Entry 9OGU (electron microscopy, 3.20 A resolution); this record covers chains M and L of the 18 polymer chains in the assembly.

[Chain M]
Name: 3BNC117 Fab heavy chain
Source organism: Homo sapiens
Notes: antibody fragment or engineered binder
Sequence (226 residues; row label = number of the first residue in the row):
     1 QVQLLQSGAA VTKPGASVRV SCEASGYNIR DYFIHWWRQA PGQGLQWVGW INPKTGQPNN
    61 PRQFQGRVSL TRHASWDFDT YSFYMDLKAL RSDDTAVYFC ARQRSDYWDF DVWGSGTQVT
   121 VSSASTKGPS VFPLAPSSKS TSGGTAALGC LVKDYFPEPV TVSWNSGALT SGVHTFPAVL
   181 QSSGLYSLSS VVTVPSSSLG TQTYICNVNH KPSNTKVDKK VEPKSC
Unresolved in the structure: 122-226
Disulfide bonds: Cys22-Cys100

[Chain L]
Name: 3BNC117 Fab light chain
Source organism: Homo sapiens
Notes: antibody fragment or engineered binder
Sequence (206 residues; each row starts with the number of its first residue; note: 8 numbers in that range are skipped by the numbering (no residue carries them; nothing is unmodelled there)):
     1 DIQMTQSPSS LSASVGDTVT ITCQANG
    32 YLNWYQQRRG KAPKLLIYDG SKLERGVPSR FSGRRWGQEY NLTINNLQPE DIATYFCQVY
    96 EFVVPGTRLD LKRTVAAPSV FIFPPSDEQL KSGTASVVCL LNNFYPREAK VQWKVDNALQ
   156 SGNSQESVTE QDSKDSTYSL SSTLTLSKAD YEKHKVYACE VTHQGLSSPV TKSFNRGEC
Unresolved in the structure: 107-214
Disulfide bonds: Cys23-Cys88

[How chain M and chain L interact]
Residue-residue contacts (33):
  Trp37(M) with Tyr91(L); Glu96(L); Val98(L), hydrophobic
  Gln39(M) with Gln38(L), hydrogen bond
  Gly44(M) with Pro100(L)
  Leu45(M) with Phe87(L), hydrophobic; Val98(L)
  Trp47(M) with Glu96(L)
  Phe99(M) with Gly41(L); Ala43(L), hydrophobic
  Arg104(M) with Leu46(L); Glu55(L), salt bridge
  Asp106(M) with Tyr91(L)
  Tyr107(M) with Tyr32(L), hydrophobic; Asn34(L); Asp50(L); Lys53(L), hydrogen bond
  Trp108(M) with Asn34(L); Tyr36(L), hydrogen bond (backbone-side chain); Gln89(L), hydrogen bond (backbone-side chain); Tyr91(L); Glu96(L)
  Asp109(M) with Asn34(L); Tyr36(L); Leu46(L); Tyr49(L)
  Phe110(M) with Tyr36(L), hydrogen bond (backbone-side chain); Leu46(L); Gln89(L)
  Asp111(M) with Glu55(L)
  Trp113(M) with Tyr36(L); Pro44(L)
  Gly114(M) with Ala43(L)
Other interface residues (no listed pair), chain M (16 interface residues in all): Ser115

[In short]
16 residues of chain M and 18 residues of chain L are in contact, with 5 hydrogen bonds and 1 salt bridge.
Among the polar pairs are Arg104(M)-Glu55(L), Gln39(M)-Gln38(L) and Tyr107(M)-Lys53(L).
Here chain M is 3BNC117 Fab heavy chain and chain L is 3BNC117 Fab light chain, both from Homo sapiens. Entry
9OGU (HIV-1 Env BG505 SOSIP.664-dPG-His in complex with PGT122 and 3BNC117 Fabs) was determined by electron
microscopy together with 9OGT from the same study.
